6U3O - chains G and H of the 5 polymer chains in the assembly; structure by X-ray diffraction, 2.74 A resolution.

== Chain G ==
Molecule: T-CELL RECEPTOR, JR5.1 alpha
From: Homo sapiens
Chain sequence (202 residues; numbered 2 to 222; 19 numbers in that range are skipped by the numbering (no residue carries them; nothing is unmodelled there); the number before each row is that of its first residue):
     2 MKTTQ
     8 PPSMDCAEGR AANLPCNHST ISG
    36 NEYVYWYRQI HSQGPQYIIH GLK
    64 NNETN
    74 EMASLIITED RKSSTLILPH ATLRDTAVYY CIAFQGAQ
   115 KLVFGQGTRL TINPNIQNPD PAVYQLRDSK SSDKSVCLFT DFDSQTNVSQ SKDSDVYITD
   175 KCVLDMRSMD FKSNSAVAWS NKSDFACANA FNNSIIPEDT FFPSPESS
Unresolved in the structure: 144-146, 218-222
Disulfides: Cys23-Cys104, Cys151-Cys201

== Chain H ==
Molecule: T-CELL RECEPTOR, JR5.1 beta
From: Homo sapiens
Chain sequence (244 residues; row label = number of the first residue in the row; note: 12 numbers in that range are skipped by the numbering (no residue carries them; nothing is unmodelled there)):
     2 MGVSQSPSNK VTEKGKDVEL RCDPISGH
    37 TALYWYRQSL GQGLEFLIYF QG
    63 NSAPDKSGLP SDRFSAERT
    83 GGSVSTLTIQ RTQQEDSAVY LCASSFRALA ADTQYFGPGT RLTVLEDLKN VFPPEVAVFE
   143 PSEAEISHTQ KATLVCLATG FYPDHVELSW WVNGKEVHSG VCTDPQPLKE QPALNDSRYA
   203 LSSRLRVSAT FWQNPRNHFR CQVQFYGLSE NDEWTQDRAK PVTQIVSAEA WGRAD
Unresolved in the structure: 2, 257
Disulfides: Cys23-Cys104, Cys158-Cys223

== How chain G and chain H interact ==
Inter-chain disulfides: Cys176(G)-Cys184(H)
Residue-residue contacts - 86 pairs, chain G then chain H:
  Tyr40(G) with Ala113(H), hydrogen bond (side chain-backbone); Asp114(H); Thr115(H), hydrogen bond
  Tyr42(G) with Gln116(H), hydrogen bond (side chain-backbone); Phe118(H), hydrophobic
  Gln44(G) with Gln44(H), hydrogen bond
  His46(G) with Pro187(H); Gln188(H)
  Ser47(G) with Leu46(H)
  Gly49(G) with Gly119(H)
  Pro50(G) with Leu103(H); Phe118(H)
  Tyr52(G) with Thr115(H); Tyr117(H), hydrophobic
  His55(G) with Thr115(H)
  Phe107(G) with Ala113(H), hydrophobic; Asp114(H); Gln116(H)
  Gln108(G) with Ala113(H)
  Gly109(G) with Leu111(H); Ala113(H)
  Ala110(G) with Leu111(H)
  Gln111(G) with Tyr40(H); Tyr42(H), hydrogen bond (backbone-side chain); Phe52(H); Tyr55(H); Asp67(H); Leu111(H); Gln116(H), hydrogen bond (backbone-side chain)
  Lys115(G) with Phe52(H)
  Leu116(G) with Tyr42(H), hydrogen bond (backbone-side chain); Leu50(H); Phe118(H), hydrophobic
  Phe118(G) with Leu50(H), hydrophobic
  Asp134(G) with His150(H), salt bridge
  Tyr138(G) with Ser144(H); Ala146(H); Glu147(H); His150(H)
  Gln139(G) with Ser144(H), hydrogen bond (backbone-side chain)
  Leu140(G) with Phe141(H); Glu142(H); Thr155(H)
  Arg141(G) with Phe141(H); Glu142(H), hydrogen bond (backbone-backbone)
  Asp142(G) with Val140(H)
  Ser143(G) with Val140(H); Glu142(H); Ala252(H)
  Val150(G) with Phe141(H), hydrophobic; Leu159(H), hydrophobic
  Thr154(G) with Arg208(H)
  Asp155(G) with Arg208(H), salt bridge
  Tyr171(G) with Glu192(H), hydrogen bond (side chain-backbone); Gln193(H)
  Thr173(G) with Asp186(H), hydrogen bond; Leu190(H); Ser204(H); Arg206(H), hydrogen bond
  Asp174(G) with Asp186(H); Arg206(H)
  Cys176(G) with Cys184(H), disulfide; Arg206(H)
  Val177(G) with Cys184(H), hydrogen bond (backbone-side chain)
  Leu178(G) with Gly182(H); Val183(H); Cys184(H); Arg206(H); Arg208(H)
  Asp179(G) with Ser181(H); Gly182(H), hydrogen bond (backbone-backbone)
  Met180(G) with Lys153(H); Arg208(H)
  Arg181(G) with His180(H); Ser181(H), hydrogen bond (backbone-side chain)
  Ser182(G) with Ser181(H)
  Met183(G) with Lys153(H)
  Phe185(G) with Lys153(H); Arg208(H)
  Ser187(G) with Arg208(H), hydrogen bond
  Ser189(G) with Arg206(H), hydrogen bond
  Val191(G) with Val157(H), hydrophobic; Arg206(H)
  Trp193(G) with Leu159(H), hydrophobic
  Phe215(G) with His150(H)
  Pro217(G) with Ala146(H), hydrophobic
Also at the interface, not in a pair above, chain G (51 interface residues in all): Tyr38, Asp147, Lys148, Leu152, Ile172, Ala190
Also at the interface, not in a pair above, chain H (52 interface residues in all): Pro120, Pro143, Thr151, Leu156, Thr161, Thr185, Ala202, Val209, Glu251

== Summary ==
The interface between chain G and chain H involves 51 residues on one side and 52 on the other, with 1
disulfide bond, 17 hydrogen bonds and 2 salt bridges. Polar contacts include Asp134(G)-His150(H),
Asp155(G)-Arg208(H) and Tyr40(G)-Ala113(H).
Here chain G is T-CELL RECEPTOR, JR5.1 alpha and chain H is T-CELL RECEPTOR, JR5.1 beta, both from Homo
sapiens. Entry 6U3O (JR51 DQ2-p.aeru-alpha2a complex) was determined by X-ray diffraction together with 6U3M
and 6U3N from the same study.
